9IO5 - chains H and K of the 26 polymer chains in the assembly; structure by electron microscopy, 3.20 A resolution.

[Chain H]
Name: G1-ATPase subunit beta
From: Mycoplasma mobile 163K
Notes: EC 3.6.3.14
UniProt: Q6KIC3 (Q6KIC3_MYCM1); residue numbers follow UniProt; this construct covers 1-784
Amino-acid sequence (784 residues; each row starts with the number of its first residue):
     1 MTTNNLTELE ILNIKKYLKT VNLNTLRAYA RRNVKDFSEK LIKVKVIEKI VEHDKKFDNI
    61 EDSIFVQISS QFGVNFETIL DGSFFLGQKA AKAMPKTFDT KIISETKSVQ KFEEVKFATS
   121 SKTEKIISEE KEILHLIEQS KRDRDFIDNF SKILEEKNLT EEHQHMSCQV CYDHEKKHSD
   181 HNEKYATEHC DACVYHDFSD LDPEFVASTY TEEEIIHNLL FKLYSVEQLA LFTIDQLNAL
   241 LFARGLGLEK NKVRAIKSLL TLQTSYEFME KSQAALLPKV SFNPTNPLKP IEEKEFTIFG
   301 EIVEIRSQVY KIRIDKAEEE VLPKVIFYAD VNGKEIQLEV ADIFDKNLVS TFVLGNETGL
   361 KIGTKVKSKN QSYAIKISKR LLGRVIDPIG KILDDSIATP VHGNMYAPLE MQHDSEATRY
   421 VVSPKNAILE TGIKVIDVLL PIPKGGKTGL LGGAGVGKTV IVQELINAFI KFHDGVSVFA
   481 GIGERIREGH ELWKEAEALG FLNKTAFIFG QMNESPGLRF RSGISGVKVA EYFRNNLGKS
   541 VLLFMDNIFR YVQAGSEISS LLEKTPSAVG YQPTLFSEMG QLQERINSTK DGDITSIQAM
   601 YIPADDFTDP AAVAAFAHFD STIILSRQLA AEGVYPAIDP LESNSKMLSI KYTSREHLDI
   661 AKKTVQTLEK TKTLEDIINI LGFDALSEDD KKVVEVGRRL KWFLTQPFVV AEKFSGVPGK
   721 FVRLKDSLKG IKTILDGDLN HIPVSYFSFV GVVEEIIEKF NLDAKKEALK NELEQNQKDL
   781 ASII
Unresolved in the structure: 1-280, 780-784
Bound ions: Mg2+: Thr459, Glu484 (together with ATP)
Ligand contacts:
  - ATP (adenosine-5'-triphosphate), molecule 1: Gly453, Ala454, Gly455, Val456, Gly457, Lys458, Thr459, Val460, Glu484, Arg485, Glu488, Tyr601, Tyr635, Pro636, Gln706, Phe708, Ala711, Phe714
  - ATP, molecule 2: Ser645, Lys646, Leu648, Ser649

[Chain K]
Name: G1-ATPase subunit alpha
From: Mycoplasma mobile 163K
Notes: EC 3.6.3.14
UniProt: Q6KIC4 (Q6KIC4_MYCM1); numbering as in UniProt (aligned over 1-528)
Amino-acid sequence (528 residues; each row starts with the number of its first residue):
     1 MKNLKITAIK DNLIFVEGEH QFSFLEIIKF SDKVEGVVLK ANDRSAIVAI LNEDKDLNLT
    61 VGSLAEATGE LYKIPIYDNY LGSIINVLGE SLVKQYERTN VALDKKYVFT EAQPIFTRSA
   121 VNEPLVTGIT VVDGVLPVGR GQKELIIGDR GTGKTAIALN AMLAQENTDV INIFIAIGKK
   181 RDEIVEIYGT FKKHNILHKS IIVSAASDDA VAARYLAPYA GMAIAEFFQQ IGKDVLVVMD
   241 DLTNHADAYR ELSLLAGIAP AREAYPGDIF YVHSSLLERG GKYGPEFGGG SITILPIAQT
   301 LAGDISGYIP TNLISITDGQ IYTSAKLFNE GTRPAIDVNL SVSRLGSAAQ SKFMAFASSG
   361 LKKIYTEYKY LKRLSSFSSK ISNRDLETLQ KGKAFESLID QAEYEVIDYE TSAILFLLLK
   421 KGFLNFYTEK TEALKVIIGV IKVFLAKDVL GRKMRAILVE HGIDSIVWNL YLNHMILPLL
   481 KYHLLSELQY LATNREFIKK FKDIRNDGRI LLAYERKGYE RGIAYDYK
Bound ions: Mg2+: Thr155 (together with ATP)
Ligand contacts:
  - ATP (adenosine-5'-triphosphate), molecule 1: Asp149, Arg150, Gly151, Thr152, Gly153, Lys154, Thr155, Ala156, Glu183, Gln299, Phe328, Arg333, Pro334, Gln401, Ala402, Glu403
  - ATP, molecule 2: Ile314, Ser315, Val342, Arg344

[Interface between chain H and chain K]
Pairs across the interface - 87 pairs, chain H then chain K:
  Val303(H) - Asn42(K)
  Val303(H) - Asp43(K)
  Glu304(H) - Ala41(K)
  Glu304(H) - Asn42(K)
  Ile305(H) - Phe22(K)
  Ile305(H) - Ser23(K)
  Ile305(H) - Phe24(K)
  Ile305(H) - Lys40(K)
  Ile305(H) - Ala41(K)  hydrogen bond (backbone-backbone)
  Arg306(H) - Lys40(K)
  Arg306(H) - Ile258(K)
  Ser307(H) - Phe24(K)
  Gln308(H) - Tyr271(K)
  Asn356(H) - Glu111(K)
  Glu357(H) - Phe24(K)
  Thr358(H) - Leu71(K)
  Thr358(H) - Tyr107(K)
  Leu360(H) - Ser23(K)
  Lys361(H) - Phe22(K)
  Ile362(H) - Gln21(K)
  Ile362(H) - Phe22(K)  hydrogen bond (backbone-backbone)
  Ile362(H) - Asn42(K)
  Ile362(H) - Asp43(K)
  Leu393(H) - Pro114(K)  hydrophobic
  Leu393(H) - Phe116(K)
  Asp394(H) - Phe116(K)
  Asp395(H) - Phe116(K)
  Ser396(H) - Phe116(K)
  Ala454(H) - Thr311(K)
  Ala454(H) - Ser315(K)
  Arg485(H) - Ile314(K)  hydrogen bond (side chain-backbone)
  Arg485(H) - Ser315(K)  hydrogen bond (side chain-backbone)
  Arg485(H) - Ile316(K)
  Arg485(H) - Thr317(K)  hydrogen bond (side chain-backbone)
  Arg485(H) - Asp318(K)  salt bridge
  Arg485(H) - Arg344(K)
  Ile486(H) - Ile115(K)  hydrophobic
  Ile486(H) - Arg118(K)
  Ile486(H) - Glu278(K)
  Arg487(H) - Asp318(K)  salt bridge
  Arg487(H) - Leu345(K)
  Glu488(H) - Arg344(K)  salt bridge
  His490(H) - Ile115(K)  hydrogen bond (side chain-backbone)
  His490(H) - Arg118(K)
  Trp493(H) - Ile115(K)  hydrophobic
  Phe509(H) - Ile115(K)  hydrophobic
  Met512(H) - Phe270(K)  hydrophobic
  Met512(H) - Tyr271(K)
  Met512(H) - Ser274(K)  hydrogen bond (backbone-side chain)
  Met512(H) - Glu278(K)
  Met512(H) - Ile316(K)  hydrophobic
  Asn513(H) - Tyr271(K)
  Asn513(H) - Glu278(K)
  Glu514(H) - Tyr271(K)
  Arg519(H) - Tyr271(K)
  Arg550(H) - Phe270(K)
  Arg550(H) - Ser315(K)
  Gln553(H) - Phe270(K)
  Glu557(H) - Gly267(K)
  Glu557(H) - Asp268(K)
  Val569(H) - Arg262(K)
  Tyr601(H) - Thr311(K)
  Tyr601(H) - Asn312(K)
  Ala604(H) - Ser306(K)
  Ala604(H) - Thr311(K)
  Asp605(H) - Ser306(K)
  Asp606(H) - Arg262(K)  salt bridge
  Asp609(H) - Arg262(K)  salt bridge
  Ala631(H) - Asn339(K)
  Glu632(H) - Thr366(K)
  Gly633(H) - Thr366(K)
  Phe683(H) - Ser375(K)
  Phe683(H) - Phe377(K)  hydrophobic
  Asp684(H) - Phe377(K)
  Lys691(H) - Phe377(K)
  Arg698(H) - Ser375(K)  hydrogen bond (side chain-backbone)
  Trp702(H) - Tyr370(K)  hydrogen bond
  Lys713(H) - Ser347(K)
  Phe714(H) - Gly346(K)
  Ser745(H) - Asp385(K)  hydrogen bond
  Tyr746(H) - Arg384(K)
  Phe749(H) - Lys363(K)
  Asp763(H) - Arg384(K)
  Glu767(H) - Asn383(K)
  Lys770(H) - Arg495(K)
  Lys770(H) - Lys499(K)
  Glu774(H) - Arg495(K)
Interface residues without a listed pair, chain H (66 interface residues in all): Ile392, Gly455, Gly483, Ser515, Leu561, Gly570, Pro603, Arg627, Lys701, Ser715, Pro743, Leu773
Interface residues without a listed pair, chain K (68 interface residues in all): His20, Val38, Leu39, Gly69, Ala112, Gln113, Ser119, Ala120, Pro260, Ala261, Ser275, Phe287, Ile305, Gly307, Tyr308, Leu340, Ala348, Ser359, Leu371, Leu374, Ser376, Ser382

[In short]
66 residues of chain H face 68 of chain K across their interface, with 10 hydrogen bonds and 5 salt bridges.
Among the polar pairs are Arg485(H)-Asp318(K), Arg487(H)-Asp318(K) and Glu488(H)-Arg344(K). One ATP molecule
is bound between chain H and chain K.
Here chain H is G1-ATPase subunit beta and chain K is G1-ATPase subunit alpha, both from Mycoplasma mobile
163K. Entry 9IO5 (Cryo-EM structure of G1-ATPase dimer from Mycoplasma mobile gliding machinery) was
determined by electron microscopy.
